PDB entry 8ZGI | X-ray diffraction, 3.20 A resolution | chains A and B

Chain A (and B):
Name: Restriction endonuclease
Source organism: Escherichia coli
Notes: chain B of this document is another copy of the same molecule, construct and numbering; everything in this record applies to it too
Chain sequence (394 residues; numbered 1 to 394; the number before each row is that of its first residue):
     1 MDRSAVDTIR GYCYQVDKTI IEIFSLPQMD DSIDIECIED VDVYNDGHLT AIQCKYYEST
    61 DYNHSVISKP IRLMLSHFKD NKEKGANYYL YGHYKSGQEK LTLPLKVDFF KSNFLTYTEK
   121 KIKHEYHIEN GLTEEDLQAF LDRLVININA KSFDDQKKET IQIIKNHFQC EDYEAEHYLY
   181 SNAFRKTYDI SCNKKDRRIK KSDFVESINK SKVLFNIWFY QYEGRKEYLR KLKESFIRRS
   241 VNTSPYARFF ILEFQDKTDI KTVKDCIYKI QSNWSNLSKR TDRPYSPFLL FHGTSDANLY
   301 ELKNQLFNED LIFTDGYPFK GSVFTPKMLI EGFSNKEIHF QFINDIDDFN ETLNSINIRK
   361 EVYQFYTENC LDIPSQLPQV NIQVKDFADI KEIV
Disordered / not traced: 1-3

Interface between chain A and chain B:
Residue-residue contacts - 30 pairs, chain A then chain B:
  Tyr-300(A) with Lys-320(B); Gly-321(B)
  Lys-303(A) with Phe-319(B)
  Asn-304(A) with Phe-319(B)
  Phe-307(A) with Pro-318(B), hydrophobic; Phe-319(B), hydrophobic; Met-328(B), hydrophobic
  Phe-313(A) with Phe-319(B), hydrophobic
  Asp-315(A) with Pro-318(B); Phe-319(B); Lys-320(B), hydrogen bond (side chain-backbone)
  Tyr-317(A) with Pro-318(B); Phe-319(B); Lys-320(B)
  Pro-318(A) with Tyr-317(B)
  Phe-319(A) with Lys-303(B); Asn-304(B); Phe-307(B), hydrophobic; Asp-315(B); Tyr-317(B)
  Lys-320(A) with Tyr-300(B); Lys-303(B), hydrogen bond (backbone-side chain); Asp-315(B); Asn-344(B)
  Gly-321(A) with Tyr-300(B); Asn-304(B), hydrogen bond (backbone-side chain)
  Ser-322(A) with Asn-304(B)
  Val-323(A) with Asn-304(B)
  Met-328(A) with Phe-307(B), hydrophobic
  Asn-344(A) with Lys-320(B)
Also at the interface, not in a pair above, chain B (15 interface residues in all): Phe-313, Ser-322, Val-323

Overview:
Chain A and chain B each contribute 15 residues to their interface; the contacts include 3 hydrogen bonds.
Polar contacts include Asp-315(A)/Lys-320(B), Lys-320(A)/Lys-303(B) and Gly-321(A)/Asn-304(B).
Both chains are Restriction endonuclease (Escherichia coli). Entry 8ZGI (Crystal structure of DUF4297 from
E.Coli) was determined by X-ray diffraction together with 8ZIQ, 8ZIR, 8ZIS and 8ZIT from the same study.
